4NGB - chains A and B; structure by X-ray diffraction, 2.25 A resolution.

Chain A:
Molecule: Endoribonuclease Dicer
Organism: Homo sapiens
Notes: EC 3.1.26.-; fragment: platform-PAZ-connector helix cassette
UniProt: Q9UPY3 (DICER_HUMAN); residues 755-1055 here correspond to UniProt positions 765-1065 (UniProt number = residue number + 10)
Sequence (302 residues; numbered 754 to 1055; the number before each row is that of its first residue):
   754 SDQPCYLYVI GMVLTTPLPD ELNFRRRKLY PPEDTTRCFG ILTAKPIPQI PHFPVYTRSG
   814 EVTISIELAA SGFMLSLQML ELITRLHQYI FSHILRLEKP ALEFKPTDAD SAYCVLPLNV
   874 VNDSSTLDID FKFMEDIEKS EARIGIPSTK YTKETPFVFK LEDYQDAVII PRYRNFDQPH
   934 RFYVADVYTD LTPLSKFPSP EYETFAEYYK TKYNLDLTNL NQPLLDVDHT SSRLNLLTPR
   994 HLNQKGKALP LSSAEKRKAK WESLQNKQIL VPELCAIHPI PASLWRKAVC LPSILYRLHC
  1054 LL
Unresolved in the structure: 754-755, 856-864, 875-876, 993-1003, 1054-1055
Sequence notes: expression tag (754); engineered mutation Ala822 (Lys832 in Q9UPY3), Ala823 (Lys833 in Q9UPY3)
Curated features (UniProtKB/Swiss-Prot):
  - modified residue: Ser1006 (Phosphoserine)
From the paper describing this entry:
  - mutagenesis - Y926A (Kd = 720 nM), R927A (Kd = 460 nM), Y961F (Kd = 540 nM), Y966F (Kd = 710 nM), W1014A (Kd = 47 nM): decreased binding to the 12-nt RNA strand (chain B)
  - mutagenesis - W1014R (Kd = 9.6 nM): increased binding to the 12-nt RNA strand (chain B)
  - mutagenesis - S1005A/S1006A (Kd = 22.1 nM): unchanged binding to the 12-nt RNA strand (chain B)
  - mutagenesis - K1009A/R1010A/K1011A/W1014A: unchanged catalytic activity

Chain B:
Molecule: 12-nt RNA strand
Sequence (12 nucleotides; row label = number of the first residue in the row):
     1 GCGAAUUCGC UU

Chain A / chain B interface:
Residue-residue contacts - 22 pairs, chain A then chain B:
  Tyr926(A) - U12(B)  hydrogen bond to the phosphate
  Arg927(A) - U11(B)  hydrogen bond to the phosphate
  Arg927(A) - U12(B)  salt bridge to the phosphate
  Phe950(A) - U12(B)  base contact
  Pro951(A) - U12(B)  base contact
  Ser952(A) - U12(B)  hydrogen bond to the base
  Phe958(A) - U12(B)  phosphate contact
  Tyr961(A) - U12(B)  hydrogen bond to the phosphate
  Tyr962(A) - U12(B)  hydrogen bond to the phosphate
  Lys965(A) - U11(B)  salt bridge to the phosphate
  Tyr966(A) - U12(B)  hydrogen bond to the phosphate
  Ser1005(A) - A4(B)  phosphate contact
  Ser1005(A) - A5(B)  phosphate contact
  Ser1006(A) - A5(B)  hydrogen bond to the phosphate
  Ser1006(A) - U6(B)  hydrogen bond to the phosphate
  Trp1014(A) - U11(B)  base contact
  Leu1017(A) - U11(B)  base contact
  Gln1018(A) - U11(B)  hydrogen bond to the base
  Gln1021(A) - U11(B)  hydrogen bond to the sugar
  Gln1021(A) - U12(B)  sugar contact
  Ile1022(A) - U12(B)  hydrogen bond to the sugar
  Leu1023(A) - U12(B)  sugar contact
Also at the interface, not in a pair above, chain A (19 interface residues in all): Leu1004
Also at the interface, not in a pair above, chain B (6 interface residues in all): C10

In short:
19 residues of chain A face 6 of chain B across their interface; the contacts include 11 hydrogen bonds and 2
salt bridges. Polar contacts include Ser952(A)-U12(B), Gln1018(A)-U11(B) and Gln1021(A)-U11(B). The paper
reports that Y926A, R927A and Y961F of chain A, among others, reduce binding to the 12-nt RNA strand (chain
B); W1014R of chain A increases binding to the 12-nt RNA strand (chain B); 8 substitutions were tested in all.
Here chain A is Endoribonuclease Dicer (Homo sapiens) and chain B is a 12-nt RNA strand. Entry 4NGB (Structure
of human Dicer Platform-PAZ-Connector Helix cassette in complex with 12-mer siRNA having UU-3' ends (2.25 ...)
was determined by X-ray diffraction together with 4NGC, 4NGD, 4NGF, 4NH3, 4NH5, 4NH6 and 4NHA from the same
study.
